Entry 8WWL (electron microscopy, 2.78 A resolution); this record covers chains A and R of the 6 polymer chains in the assembly.

Chain A:
Protein: Guanine nucleotide-binding protein G(i) subunit alpha-1
Source organism: Homo sapiens
Reference sequence: P63096 (GNAI1_HUMAN); residues 1-354 here = UniProt positions 1-354
Amino-acid sequence (354 residues; numbered 1 to 354; the number before each row is that of its first residue):
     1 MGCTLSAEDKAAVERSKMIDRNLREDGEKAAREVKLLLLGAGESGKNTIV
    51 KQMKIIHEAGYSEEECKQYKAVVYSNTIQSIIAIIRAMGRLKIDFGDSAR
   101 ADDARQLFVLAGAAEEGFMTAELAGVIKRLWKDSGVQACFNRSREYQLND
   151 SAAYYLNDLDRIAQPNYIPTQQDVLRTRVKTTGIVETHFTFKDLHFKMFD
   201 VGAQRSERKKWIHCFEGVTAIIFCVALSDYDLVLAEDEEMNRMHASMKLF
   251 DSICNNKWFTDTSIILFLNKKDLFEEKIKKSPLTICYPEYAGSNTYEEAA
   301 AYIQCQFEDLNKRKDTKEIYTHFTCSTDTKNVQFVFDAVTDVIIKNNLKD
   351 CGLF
Disordered / not traced: 1-3, 55-181
Construct notes: conflict Asn47 (Ser in P63096), Ala203 (Gly in P63096), Ala245 (Glu in P63096), Ser326 (Ala in P63096)
Swiss-Prot annotation at these positions:
  - region: Lys35 to Lys46, Thr48 (G1 motif), Asp173 to Thr181 (G2 motif), Phe196 to Gly202, Gln204, Arg205 (G3 motif), Ile265 to Asp272 (G4 motif), Thr324, Cys325, Thr327 to Thr329 (G5 motif)
  - binding site (GTP): Glu43 to Lys46, Thr48, Ser151, Leu175 to Thr181, Asp200 to Gly202, Gln204, Asn269 to Asp272
  - binding site (Mg(2+)): Thr181
  - modified residue: Arg178 (ADP-ribosylarginine), Gln204 (Deamidated glutamine), Cys351 (ADP-ribosylcysteine)
  - lipidation: Gly2 (N-myristoyl glycine), Cys3 (S-palmitoyl cysteine)
  - natural variant: Gly40 (G40C: In NEDHISB; G40R: In NEDHISB), Gly45 (G45D: In NEDHISB), Thr48 (T48I: In NEDHISB; T48K: In NEDHISB), Gln52 (Q52P: In NEDHISB), Ser75 (deletion: In NEDHISB; uncertain significance), Gln172 (deletion: In NEDHISB), Asp173 (D173V: In NEDHISB), Glu186 to Phe189 (deletion: In NEDHISB; uncertain significance), Cys224 (C224Y: In NEDHISB), Lys270 (K270N: In NEDHISB; K270R: In NEDHISB), Asp272 (D272G: In NEDHISB), Val332 (V332E: In NEDHISB; uncertain significance)
  - mutagenesis: Gly42 (G42R: Abolishes switch to an activated conformation and dissociation from beta and gamma subunits upon GTP binding. Abolishes interaction with RGS family members), Glu116 (E116L: Enhances interaction (inactive GDP-bound) with RGS14), Gln147 (Q147L: Enhances interaction (inactive GDP-bound) with RGS14)

Chain R:
Protein: Fusion protein 1, Melanin-concentrating hormone receptor 1, Fusion protein 2
Source organism: Homo sapiens
Reference sequence: Q99705 (MCHR1_HUMAN); residues 1-396 carry their UniProt numbers (396 of 624 residues fall inside the UniProt entry; the rest is not from it)
Amino-acid sequence (624 residues; numbered -52 to 571; the number before each row is that of its first residue; numbers below 1 keep their minus sign (Asp-52 is residue -52)):
   -52 DYKDDDDHHHHHHHHGQPGNGSAFLLAPNGSHAPDHNVTQQRDEENLYFQ
    -2 GVDMSVGAMKKGVGRAVGLGGGSGCQATEEDPLPNCGACAPGQGGRRWRL
    48 PQPAWVEGSSARLWEQATGTGWMDLEASLLPTGPNASNTSDGPDNLTSAG
    98 SPPRTGSISYINIIMPSVFGTICLLGIIGNSTVIFAVVKKSKLHWCNNVP
   148 DIFIINLSVVDLLFLLGMPFMIHQLMGNGVWHFGETMCTLITAMDANSQF
   198 TSTYILTAMAIDRYLATVHPISSTKFRKPSVATLVICLLWALSFISITPV
   248 WLYARLIPFPGGAVGCGIRLPNPDTDLYWFTLYQFFLAFALPFVVITAAY
   298 VRILQRMTSSVAPASQRSIRLRTKRVTRTAIAICLVFFVCWAPYYVLQLT
   348 QLSISRPTLTFVYLYNAAISLGYANSCLNPFVYIVLCETFRKRLVLSVKH
   398 MGSSGGGGSGGGGSSGVFTLEDFVGDWEQTAAYNLDQVLEQGGVSSLLQN
   448 LAVSVTPIQRIVRSGENALKIDIHVIIPYEGLSADQMAQIEEVFKVVYPV
   498 DDHHFKVILPYGTLVIDGVTPNMLNYFGRPYEGIAVFDGKKITVTGTLWN
   548 GNKIIDERLITPDGSMLFRVTINS
Disordered / not traced: -52 to 106, 396-571
Disulfides: Cys185-Cys263
From the paper describing this entry:
  - mutagenesis - K139A, K139E: abolished signaling with Melanin-concentrating hormone
  - mutagenesis - Q196A, Y362A, I366A, Y370A: decreased signaling with Melanin-concentrating hormone
  - mutagenesis - Q196A, I366A, Y370A: unchanged expression

Interface between chain A and chain R:
Residue-residue contacts - 61 pairs, chain A then chain R:
  Asp20(A) - Leu140(R)
  Leu23(A) - Leu140(R)  hydrophobic
  Arg24(A) - Leu140(R)
  Arg24(A) - His141(R)  hydrogen bond (side chain-backbone)
  Arg24(A) - Trp142(R)
  Arg24(A) - Cys143(R)
  Glu28(A) - Trp142(R)
  Glu28(A) - Cys143(R)
  Glu28(A) - Asn144(R)
  Glu28(A) - Pro226(R)
  Ala31(A) - Asn144(R)
  Arg32(A) - Thr221(R)  hydrogen bond (side chain-backbone)
  Asp193(A) - Ile218(R)
  Leu194(A) - Ile218(R)  hydrophobic
  Asn311(A) - Gln313(R)
  Lys314(A) - Arg314(R)
  Lys314(A) - Ser315(R)  hydrogen bond (backbone-backbone)
  Asp315(A) - Ser315(R)
  Asp315(A) - Leu318(R)
  Lys317(A) - Gln313(R)  hydrogen bond (backbone-side chain)
  Lys317(A) - Ser315(R)  hydrogen bond (backbone-side chain)
  Glu318(A) - Gln313(R)
  Glu318(A) - Ser315(R)  hydrogen bond
  Glu318(A) - Ile316(R)
  Glu318(A) - Arg319(R)  salt bridge
  Ile319(A) - Pro310(R)
  Ile319(A) - Gln313(R)  hydrogen bond (backbone-side chain)
  Tyr320(A) - Val308(R)  hydrophobic
  Tyr320(A) - Ala309(R)  hydrophobic
  Tyr320(A) - Pro310(R)
  Phe334(A) - Val308(R)  hydrophobic
  Asp337(A) - Ser306(R)  hydrogen bond (backbone-side chain)
  Asp337(A) - Val308(R)
  Ala338(A) - Val308(R)
  Asp341(A) - Thr305(R)
  Asp341(A) - Ser306(R)  hydrogen bond (side chain-backbone)
  Asp341(A) - Ala309(R)
  Asp341(A) - Arg319(R)  salt bridge
  Ile343(A) - Pro217(R)  hydrophobic
  Ile343(A) - Ile218(R)  hydrophobic
  Ile344(A) - Thr214(R)
  Ile344(A) - Pro217(R)  hydrophobic
  Ile344(A) - Met304(R)
  Lys345(A) - Arg319(R)
  Asn347(A) - Ala213(R)  hydrogen bond (side chain-backbone)
  Leu348(A) - Thr214(R)
  Leu348(A) - Met304(R)  hydrophobic
  Asp350(A) - Pro147(R)
  Asp350(A) - Tyr380(R)
  Cys351(A) - Arg210(R)  hydrogen bond (backbone-side chain)
  Cys351(A) - Tyr380(R)
  Gly352(A) - Tyr380(R)
  Gly352(A) - Leu383(R)
  Gly352(A) - Cys384(R)
  Leu353(A) - Tyr297(R)  hydrophobic
  Leu353(A) - Thr326(R)  hydrogen bond (backbone-side chain)
  Phe354(A) - Arg319(R)
  Phe354(A) - Arg322(R)
  Phe354(A) - Leu383(R)
  Phe354(A) - Cys384(R)
  Phe354(A) - Glu385(R)  hydrogen bond (backbone-backbone)
Other interface residues (no listed pair), chain A (33 interface residues in all): Gly27, Lys192, Thr340, Lys349
Other interface residues (no listed pair), chain R (40 interface residues in all): Asp209, Lys222, Arg224, Ile300, Arg303, Val323, Ile330, Thr386
Interface features reported in the paper:
  - interface residues, chain R: Leu140(R), Cys143(R)

Summary:
33 residues of chain A and 40 residues of chain R are in contact, with 13 hydrogen bonds and 2 salt bridges.
Polar pairs include Glu318(A)-Arg319(R), Asp341(A)-Arg319(R) and Arg24(A)-His141(R). From the paper: Q196A,
Y362A and I366A of chain R, among others, reduce signaling with Melanin-concentrating hormone; interface
residues Leu140(R) and Cys143(R); 6 substitutions were tested in all.
Here chain A is Guanine nucleotide-binding protein G(i) subunit alpha-1 and chain R is Fusion protein 1,
Melanin-concentrating hormone receptor 1, Fusion protein 2, both from Homo sapiens. Entry 8WWL (MCH-MCHR1-Gi
complex, T2 state) was determined by electron microscopy, deposited together with 8WWK, 8WWM and 8WWN.
